4IU0 - chain A; structure by X-ray diffraction, 1.77 A resolution.

# Chain A
Protein: Arginase
Organism: Leishmania mexicana
Notes: EC 3.5.3.1
UniProt: Q6TUJ5 (Q6TUJ5_LEIME); residues 13-329 here = UniProt positions 13-329
Amino-acid sequence (330 residues; numbered 0 to 329; the number before each row is that of its first residue; numbering starts at 0):
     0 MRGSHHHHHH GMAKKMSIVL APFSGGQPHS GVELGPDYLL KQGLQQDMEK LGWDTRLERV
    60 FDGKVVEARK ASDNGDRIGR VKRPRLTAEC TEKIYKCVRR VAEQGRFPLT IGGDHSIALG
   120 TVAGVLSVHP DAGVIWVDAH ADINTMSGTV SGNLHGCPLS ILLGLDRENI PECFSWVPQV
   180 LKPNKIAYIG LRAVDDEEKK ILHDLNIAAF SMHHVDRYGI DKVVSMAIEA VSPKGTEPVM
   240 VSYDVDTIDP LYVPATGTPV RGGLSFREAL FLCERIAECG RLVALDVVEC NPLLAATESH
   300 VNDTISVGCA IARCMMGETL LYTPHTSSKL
Unresolved in the structure: 0-12, 323-329
Construct notes: expression tag (0-12)
Bound ions: Mn2+ site 1: His114, Asp137, Asp141, Asp243 (together with 2(S)-amino-6-boronohexanoic acid); Mn2+ site 2: Asp137, His139, Asp243, Asp245 (together with 2(S)-amino-6-boronohexanoic acid)
Small-molecule neighbours: 2(S)-amino-6-boronohexanoic acid (ABH): His114, Asp137, His139, Asp141, Asn143, Ser150, Asn152, His154, Gly155, Asp194, Glu197, Asp243, Asp245, Thr257, Glu288
From the paper describing this entry:
  - contacts within the chain: Asp243-Thr246 (hydrogen bond)
  - Mn2+ coordination: Asp243, Asp245
  - binding site for 2(S)-amino-6-boronohexanoic acid: Ala192, Glu197

# Overview
Chain A binds 2(S)-amino-6-boronohexanoic acid. The Mn2+ site 1 is built by His114, Asp137, Asp141 and Asp243.
The Mn2+ site 2 is built by Asp137, His139, Asp243 and Asp245. From the paper: a binding site for
2(S)-amino-6-boronohexanoic acid at Ala192 and Glu197; Mn2+ coordination by Asp243 and Asp245.
Chain A is Arginase (Leishmania mexicana); the structure, Crystal structure of Leishmania mexicana arginase in
complex with inhibitor ABH, was determined by X-ray diffraction together with 4IU1 and 4IU5 from the same
study.
